Entry 8FKJ (electron microscopy, 4.20 A resolution (low resolution: residue-level contacts below are approximate; hydrogen-bond / salt-bridge calls are withheld)); this record covers chains B and E of the 27 polymer chains in the assembly.

== Chain B ==
Name: ATP synthase subunit alpha
From: Saccharomyces cerevisiae
Reference sequence: A0A6A5Q4L9 (A0A6A5Q4L9_YEASX); residues 4-510 here correspond to UniProt positions 39-545 (UniProt number = residue number + 35)
Amino-acid sequence (507 residues; numbered 4 to 510; the number before each row is that of its first residue):
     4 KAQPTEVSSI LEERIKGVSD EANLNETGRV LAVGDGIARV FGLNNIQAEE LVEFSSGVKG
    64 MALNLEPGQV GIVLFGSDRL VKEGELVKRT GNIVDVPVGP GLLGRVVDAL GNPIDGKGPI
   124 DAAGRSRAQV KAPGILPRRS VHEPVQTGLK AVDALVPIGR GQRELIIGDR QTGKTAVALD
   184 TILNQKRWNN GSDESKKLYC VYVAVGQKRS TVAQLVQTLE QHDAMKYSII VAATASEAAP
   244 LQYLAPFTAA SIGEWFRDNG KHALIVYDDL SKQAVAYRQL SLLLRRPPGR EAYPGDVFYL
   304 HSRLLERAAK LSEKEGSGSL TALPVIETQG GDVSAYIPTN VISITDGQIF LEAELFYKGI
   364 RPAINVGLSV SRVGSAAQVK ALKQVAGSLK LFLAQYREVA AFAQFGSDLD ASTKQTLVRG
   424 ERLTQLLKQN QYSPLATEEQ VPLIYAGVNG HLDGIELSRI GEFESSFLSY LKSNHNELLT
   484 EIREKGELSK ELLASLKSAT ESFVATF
Disordered / not traced: 510

== Chain E ==
Name: ATP synthase subunit beta
From: Saccharomyces cerevisiae
Reference sequence: A0A6A5PX46 (A0A6A5PX46_YEASX); residues 6-478 here correspond to UniProt positions 39-511 (UniProt number = residue number + 33)
Amino-acid sequence (473 residues; numbered 6 to 478; the number before each row is that of its first residue):
     6 STPITGKVTA VIGAIVDVHF EQSELPAILN ALEIKTPQGK LVLEVAQHLG ENTVRTIAMD
    66 GTEGLVRGEK VLDTGGPISV PVGRETLGRI INVIGEPIDE RGPIKSKLRK PIHADPPSFA
   126 EQSTSAEILE TGIKVVDLLA PYARGGKIGL FGGAGVGKTV FIQELINNIA KAHGGFSVFT
   186 GVGERTREGN DLYREMKETG VINLEGESKV ALVFGQMNEP PGARARVALT GLTIAEYFRD
   246 EEGQDVLLFI DNIFRFTQAG SEVSALLGRI PSAVGYQPTL ATDMGLLQER ITTTKKGSVT
   306 SVQAVYVPAD DLTDPAPATT FAHLDATTVL SRGISELGIY PAVDPLDSKS RLLDAAVVGQ
   366 EHYDVASKVQ ETLQTYKSLQ DIIAILGMDE LSEQDKLTVE RARKIQRFLS QPFAVAEVFT
   426 GIPGKLVRLK DTVASFKAVL EGKYDNIPEH AFYMVGGIED VVAKAEKLAA EAN

== Interface between chain B and chain E ==
Contacting residue pairs (16; chain B residue first):
  Leu34(B) - Gly55(E)
  Ala35(B) - His53(E)
  Ala35(B) - Leu54(E)
  Ala35(B) - Gly55(E)
  Val36(B) - His53(E)
  Asp81(B) - Ile33(E)
  Arg82(B) - Ala32(E)
  Arg82(B) - Ile33(E)
  Val84(B) - Ala32(E)
  Val84(B) - Ile33(E)
  Asp118(B) - Ala125(E)
  Arg173(B) - Ala323(E)
  Ser239(B) - Gly290(E)
  Ser239(B) - Glu294(E)
  Gln282(B) - Pro283(E)
  Ala295(B) - Ser277(E)
Interface residues without a listed pair, chain B (17 interface residues in all): Leu83, Lys85, Glu86, Gln174, Ala238, Glu294
Interface residues without a listed pair, chain E (17 interface residues in all): Leu34, Gln52, Pro276, Ala278, Thr287, Ala327

== In short ==
Chain B and chain E each contribute 17 residues to their interface.
Chain B is ATP synthase subunit alpha and chain E is ATP synthase subunit beta, both from Saccharomyces
cerevisiae; the structure, Yeast ATP Synthase in conformation-3, at pH 6, was determined by electron
microscopy together with 8F29, 8F39 and 8FL8 from the same study.
